6RE6 - chains Q and S of the 31 polymer chains in the assembly; structure by electron microscopy, 3.40 A resolution.

Chain Q:
Protein: epsilon: Polytomella F-ATP synthase epsilon subunit
Organism: Polytomella sp. Pringsheim 198.80
Chain sequence (74 residues; numbered 1 to 74; the number before each row is that of its first residue):
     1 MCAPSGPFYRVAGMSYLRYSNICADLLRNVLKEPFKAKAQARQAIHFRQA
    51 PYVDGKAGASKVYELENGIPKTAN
Not modelled in the structure: 1-2

Chain S:
Protein: ATP synthase gamma chain, mitochondrial
Organism: Polytomella sp. Pringsheim 198.80
UniProt: Q4LDE7 (Q4LDE7_9CHLO); numbering as in UniProt (aligned over 1-317)
Chain sequence (317 residues; numbered 1 to 317; the number before each row is that of its first residue):
     1 MALRKAVLSLGLSQGVAAEAVLGSGMFNAVQHESVRYASNQAVKQRIRAI
    51 KNIGKITKAMKMVAASKMKNAQIAVEQSRGLVDPFVRLFGDFPAVNSNKS
   101 VVVAVTSDKGLCGGLNSNITKYTRATLATTESEGKDVVVVSIGDKGRSQL
   151 TRIESQRYQLAIADTYKVRVTFGQASLIVEELIKHNPQSYQILFNKFRSA
   201 ISFKPTVATILSPDLLEKQLEDVTGNSLDAYDIEASHERSDVLRDLTEFH
   251 LGVTLYNAMLENNCSEHASRMSAMENSTKSAGEMLGKLTLDYNRKRQATI
   301 TTELIEIIAGASALMDE
Not modelled in the structure: 1-38, 316-317

How chain Q and chain S interact:
Residue-residue contacts (59):
  Ser5(Q) - Asp241(S)
  Gly6(Q) - His237(S)  hydrogen bond (backbone-side chain)
  Gly6(Q) - Asp241(S)
  Pro7(Q) - His237(S)
  Pro7(Q) - Asp241(S)
  Tyr9(Q) - Asp245(S)  hydrogen bond
  Arg10(Q) - Arg244(S)
  Arg10(Q) - Asp245(S)  salt bridge
  Arg10(Q) - Glu248(S)  salt bridge
  Ser15(Q) - Glu180(S)  hydrogen bond
  Ser15(Q) - Glu248(S)
  Tyr16(Q) - Asp245(S)
  Tyr16(Q) - Glu248(S)  hydrogen bond (backbone-side chain)
  Leu17(Q) - Ser176(S)
  Leu17(Q) - Val179(S)  hydrophobic
  Leu17(Q) - Glu248(S)
  Leu17(Q) - Phe249(S)  hydrophobic
  Arg18(Q) - Leu177(S)
  Arg18(Q) - Glu180(S)  salt bridge
  Asn21(Q) - Phe172(S)
  Asn21(Q) - Gly173(S)
  Asn21(Q) - Ser176(S)  hydrogen bond
  Ala41(Q) - Arg169(S)  hydrogen bond (backbone-side chain)
  Ala41(Q) - Thr171(S)
  Arg42(Q) - Thr171(S)
  Ala44(Q) - Thr171(S)  hydrogen bond (backbone-side chain)
  Ile45(Q) - Gly173(S)
  Ile45(Q) - Gln174(S)
  Ile45(Q) - Leu177(S)  hydrophobic
  His46(Q) - Asp164(S)
  His46(Q) - Thr165(S)
  His46(Q) - Val168(S)
  His46(Q) - Gln174(S)  hydrogen bond (backbone-side chain)
  Phe47(Q) - Ile162(S)  hydrophobic
  Phe47(Q) - Ala163(S)
  Phe47(Q) - Asp164(S)
  Phe47(Q) - Gln174(S)
  Phe47(Q) - Leu177(S)  hydrophobic
  Phe47(Q) - Ile178(S)  hydrophobic
  Arg48(Q) - Asp144(S)  salt bridge
  Arg48(Q) - Ala161(S)
  Arg48(Q) - Ile162(S)
  Arg48(Q) - Ala163(S)  hydrogen bond (backbone-backbone)
  Arg48(Q) - Asp164(S)  salt bridge
  Gln49(Q) - Leu160(S)
  Gln49(Q) - Ala161(S)
  Gln49(Q) - Glu181(S)  hydrogen bond
  Ala50(Q) - Leu160(S)
  Ala50(Q) - Ala161(S)  hydrogen bond (backbone-backbone)
  Pro51(Q) - Gln159(S)
  Pro51(Q) - Leu160(S)
  Tyr52(Q) - Arg147(S)
  Tyr52(Q) - Tyr158(S)
  Tyr52(Q) - Gln159(S)  hydrogen bond (backbone-backbone)
  Tyr52(Q) - Ala161(S)  hydrophobic
  Asp54(Q) - Ser155(S)
  Gly55(Q) - Thr151(S)
  Gly55(Q) - Ser155(S)
  Ile69(Q) - Glu180(S)
Interface residues without a listed pair, chain Q (27 interface residues in all): Gln43, Tyr63, Pro70
Interface residues without a listed pair, chain S (31 interface residues in all): Gly252

Overview:
Chain Q and chain S form an interface of 27 and 31 residues respectively, with 12 hydrogen bonds and 5 salt
bridges. Polar pairs include Arg10(Q)-Asp245(S), Arg10(Q)-Glu248(S) and Arg18(Q)-Glu180(S).
Here chain Q is epsilon: Polytomella F-ATP synthase epsilon subunit and chain S is ATP synthase gamma chain,
mitochondrial, both from Polytomella sp. Pringsheim 198.80. Entry 6RE6 (Cryo-EM structure of Polytomella F-ATP
synthase, Rotary substate 2C, monomer-masked refinement) was determined by electron microscopy, deposited
together with 6RD4, 6RD5, 6RD6, 6RD7, 6RD8, 6RD9 and 46 further entries.
